PDB entry 7KMT | electron microscopy, 3.70 A resolution | chains H and A of the 9 polymer chains in the assembly

# Chain H
Protein: Trafficking protein particle complex subunit 23
From: Saccharomyces cerevisiae
Reference sequence: Q03784 (TRS23_YEAST); residue numbers follow UniProt; this construct covers 1-218
Amino-acid sequence (219 residues; each row starts with the number of its first residue; note: 1 number in that range is skipped by the numbering (no residue carries it; nothing is unmodelled there)):
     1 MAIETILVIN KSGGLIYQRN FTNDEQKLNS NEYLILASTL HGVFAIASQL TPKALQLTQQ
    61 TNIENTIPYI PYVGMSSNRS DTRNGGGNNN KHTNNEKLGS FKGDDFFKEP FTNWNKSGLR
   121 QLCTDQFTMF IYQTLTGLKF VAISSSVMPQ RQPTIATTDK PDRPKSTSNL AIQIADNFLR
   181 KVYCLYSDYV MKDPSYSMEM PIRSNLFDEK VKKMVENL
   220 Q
Disordered / not traced: 1, 57-64, 77-96, 148-168

# Chain A
Protein: GTP-binding protein YPT1
From: Saccharomyces cerevisiae
Reference sequence: P01123 (YPT1_YEAST); residues 1-206 here = UniProt positions 1-206
Amino-acid sequence (206 residues; numbered 1 to 206; the number before each row is that of its first residue):
     1 MNSEYDYLFK LLLIGNSGVG KSCLLLRFSD DTYTNDYIST IGVDFKIKTV ELDGKTVKLQ
    61 IWDTAGQERF RTITSSYYRG SHGIIIVYDV TDQESFNGVK MWLQEIDRYA TSTVLKLLVG
   121 NKCDLKDKRV VEYDVAKEFA DANKMPFLET SALDSTNVED AFLTMARQIK ESMSQQNLNE
   181 TTQKKEDKGN VNLKGQSLTN TGGGCC
Disordered / not traced: 1-3, 33-35, 92, 125-128, 153-154, 179-190, 200-206
UniProt features mapped onto this chain:
  - region (Interaction with GDI1): Asp63 to Gly80, Gly189 to Gly195
  - motif: Tyr37 to Phe45 (Effector region)
  - binding site (GTP): Ser17 to Cys23, Tyr33 to Thr40, Gly66, Asn121 to Asp124, Ala152, Leu153
  - modified residue: Met1 (N-acetylmethionine), Ser172 (Phosphoserine), Ser174 (Phosphoserine)
  - lipidation: Cys23 (S-palmitoyl cysteine), Cys123 (S-palmitoyl cysteine), Cys205 (S-geranylgeranyl cysteine), Cys206 (S-geranylgeranyl cysteine)
  - cross-link: Lys144 (Glycyl lysine isopeptide (Lys-Gly) (interchain with G-Cter in ubiquitin))
  - mutagenesis: Ser17 (S17G: Decreases GTP binding and increases GTP hydrolysis), Lys21 (K21M: Abolishes GTP binding), Tyr37 (Y37F: No change), Ser39 (S39A: No change), Thr40 (T40S: No change), Ile41 (I41M: Lethal), Val43 (V43E: No change), Asp44 (D44N: Temperature-sensitive phenotype), Ala65 (A65T: Decreases GTP binding and GTP hydrolysis), Gln67 (Q67L: Locks YPT1 in the GTP-bound form by reducing GTP hydrolysis rate 40-fold), Asn121 (N121I: Abolishes GTP binding), Ala136 (A136D: Loss of function at 37 degrees Celsius), 2 further mutagenesis entries in UniProt

# Interface between chain H and chain A
Residue-residue contacts (44):
  Lys11(H) - Arg79(A)
  Ser12(H) - Lys10(A)  hydrogen bond (backbone-side chain)
  Ser12(H) - Trp62(A)
  Ser12(H) - Gly80(A)
  Gly13(H) - Gln60(A)
  Gly13(H) - Trp62(A)
  Gly14(H) - Leu8(A)
  Leu15(H) - Tyr5(A)
  Leu15(H) - Leu8(A)
  Ser30(H) - Glu4(A)  hydrogen bond
  Ser30(H) - Tyr5(A)
  Asn31(H) - Ile47(A)
  Leu34(H) - Leu8(A)  hydrophobic
  Leu34(H) - Gln60(A)
  Ile35(H) - Phe45(A)  hydrophobic
  Ile35(H) - Ile47(A)  hydrophobic
  Ile35(H) - Gln60(A)
  Ser38(H) - Phe45(A)
  Ser38(H) - Trp62(A)
  Thr39(H) - Tyr37(A)
  Thr39(H) - Phe45(A)
  His41(H) - Trp62(A)
  His41(H) - Ser76(A)
  Gly42(H) - Tyr77(A)  hydrogen bond (backbone-side chain)
  Ala45(H) - Thr72(A)
  Ala45(H) - Ser76(A)
  Ala45(H) - Tyr77(A)
  Ile46(H) - Ile41(A)  hydrophobic
  Ile46(H) - Thr72(A)
  Gln49(H) - Arg71(A)
  Pro194(H) - Gln175(A)
  Glu199(H) - His82(A)  salt bridge
  Met200(H) - Tyr7(A)  hydrophobic
  Met200(H) - Leu8(A)
  Met200(H) - Phe9(A)  hydrophobic
  Met200(H) - His82(A)
  Met200(H) - Met173(A)  hydrophobic
  Pro201(H) - Tyr5(A)  hydrophobic
  Pro201(H) - Asp6(A)
  Pro201(H) - Tyr7(A)
  Pro201(H) - Leu8(A)
  Arg203(H) - Glu4(A)
  Arg203(H) - Tyr5(A)  hydrogen bond (side chain-backbone)
  Arg203(H) - Asp6(A)  salt bridge
Interface residues without a listed pair, chain H (24 interface residues in all): Val43, Ser195, Ser197
Interface residues without a listed pair, chain A (24 interface residues in all): Asp30, Lys58

# Summary
Chain H and chain A each contribute 24 residues to their interface; the contacts include 4 hydrogen bonds and
2 salt bridges. Polar pairs include Glu199(H)-His82(A), Arg203(H)-Asp6(A) and Ser12(H)-Lys10(A). From UniProt:
22 GTP-binding residues and 14 mutagenesis sites on chain A.
Chain H is Trafficking protein particle complex subunit 23 and chain A is GTP-binding protein YPT1, both from
Saccharomyces cerevisiae; the structure, Structure of the yeast TRAPPIII-Ypt1(Rab1) complex, was determined by
electron microscopy.
